2JH6 - chains C and D of the 3 polymer chains in the assembly; structure by X-ray diffraction, 2.21 A resolution.

== Chain C ==
Name: Thrombin light chain
Source organism: Homo sapiens
Notes: EC 3.4.21.5; fragment: light chain, residues 328-363
UniProtKB: P00734 (THRB_HUMAN); aligned to UniProt positions 336-349 over residues 1-14 (the alignment contains insertions or deletions, so no single offset holds)
Sequence (36 residues; numbered 1 to 17 plus 19 insertion-coded residues; the number before each row is that of its first residue; a row labelled like 14A-14K holds insertion residues (14A, then the next letters in order)):
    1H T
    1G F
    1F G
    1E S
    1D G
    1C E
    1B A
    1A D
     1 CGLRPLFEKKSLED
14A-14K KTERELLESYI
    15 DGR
Not modelled in the structure: 1H, 1G, 1F, 1E, 1D, 1C, 16-17

== Chain D ==
Name: Thrombin heavy chain
Source organism: Homo sapiens
Notes: EC 3.4.21.5; fragment: heavy chain, residues 364-622
UniProtKB: P00734 (THRB_HUMAN); the construct lacks a stretch of the UniProt sequence, so the offset changes along the chain: 16-37 = UniProt 364-385; 38-60 = UniProt 387-409; 61-77 = UniProt 419-435; 78-97 = UniProt 437-456; 7 more segments
Sequence (259 residues; row label = number of the first residue in the row; note: 1 number in that range is skipped by the numbering (no residue carries it; nothing is unmodelled there); a row labelled like 60A-60I holds insertion residues (60A, then the next letters in order)):
    16 IVEGSDAEIGMSPWQVMLFRKS
   37A P
    38 QELLCGASLISDRWVLTAAHCLL
60A-60I YPPWDKNFT
    61 ENDLLVRIGKHSRTRYE
   77A R
    78 NIEKISMLEKIYIHPRYNWR
   97A E
    98 NLDRDIALMKLKKPVAFSDYIHPVCLPDRETA
129A-129C ASL
   130 LQAGYKGRVTGWGNLKET
147A-147E WTANV
   148 GKGQPSVLQVVNLPIVERPVCKDSTRIRITDNMFCA
  184A G
   184 YKP
186A-186D DEGK
   187 RGDACEGDSGGPFVMKSP
204A-204B FN
   205 NRWYQMGIVSWGE
   219 GC
  221A D
   221 RDGKYGFYTHVFRLKKWIQKVIDQFGE
Not modelled in the structure: 147A-147E, 148-149, 247
Swiss-Prot annotation at these positions:
  - region: Ala183 to Val200 (High affinity receptor-binding region which is also known as the TP508 peptide)
  - active site (Charge relay system): His57, Asp102, Ser195
  - glycosylation: Asn60G (N-linked (GlcNAc...) (complex) asparagine)
Disulfide bonds: Cys42-Cys58, Cys168-Cys182, Cys191-Cys220
Ion coordination: Ca2+: Lys169, Thr172, Phe204A; Na+: Arg221, Lys224
Residues lining bound ligands: 894 (2-(5-chloro-2-thienyl)-N-{(3S)-1-[(1S)-1-methyl-2-morpholin-4-yl-2-oxoethyl]-2-oxopyrrolidin-3-yl}ethanesulfonamide): His57, Tyr60A, Trp60D, Leu99, Asp189, Ala190, Cys191, Glu192, Ser195, Val213, Ser214, Trp215, Gly216, Glu217, Gly219, Cys220, Gly226, Phe227, Tyr228

== How chain C and chain D interact ==
Contacting residue pairs (60):
  Cys1(C) - Pro120(D)
  Cys1(C) - Val121(D)
  Cys1(C) - Cys122(D)  disulfide
  Cys1(C) - Arg206(D)  hydrogen bond (backbone-side chain)
  Asp1A(C) - His119(D)  salt bridge
  Asp1A(C) - Arg206(D)
  Ala1B(C) - Arg206(D)  hydrogen bond (backbone-side chain)
  Gly2(C) - Trp29(D)
  Gly2(C) - Pro120(D)  hydrogen bond (backbone-backbone)
  Gly2(C) - Cys122(D)
  Gly2(C) - Arg206(D)
  Gly2(C) - Trp207(D)  hydrogen bond (backbone-backbone)
  Leu3(C) - His119(D)  hydrogen bond (backbone-side chain)
  Leu3(C) - Asn205(D)
  Leu3(C) - Arg206(D)
  Arg4(C) - Gly25(D)
  Arg4(C) - Met26(D)  hydrogen bond (side chain-backbone)
  Arg4(C) - Pro28(D)
  Arg4(C) - Trp29(D)
  Arg4(C) - Arg137(D)
  Arg4(C) - Trp207(D)
  Pro5(C) - Ser115(D)
  Pro5(C) - Asp116(D)
  Pro5(C) - His119(D)
  Leu6(C) - Asp116(D)
  Phe7(C) - Glu23(D)
  Phe7(C) - Ile24(D)
  Phe7(C) - Gly25(D)
  Phe7(C) - Met26(D)  hydrophobic
  Glu8(C) - Lys202(D)  salt bridge
  Glu8(C) - Asn205(D)
  Glu8(C) - Trp207(D)  hydrogen bond
  Asp14(C) - Glu23(D)
  Asp14(C) - Met26(D)
  Asp14(C) - Arg137(D)  salt bridge
  Asp14(C) - Trp207(D)
  Lys14A(C) - Glu23(D)  hydrogen bond (backbone-side chain)
  Thr14B(C) - Arg137(D)  hydrogen bond
  Thr14B(C) - Asn159(D)  hydrogen bond
  Glu14C(C) - Arg137(D)
  Glu14C(C) - Lys202(D)  salt bridge
  Glu14E(C) - Lys135(D)  salt bridge
  Glu14E(C) - Asn159(D)  hydrogen bond
  Glu14E(C) - Tyr184(D)  hydrogen bond
  Leu14F(C) - Lys135(D)
  Leu14F(C) - Gly136(D)
  Leu14F(C) - Asn159(D)
  Leu14F(C) - Trp207(D)  hydrophobic
  Leu14G(C) - Pro204(D)  hydrophobic
  Ser14I(C) - Gly133(D)
  Ser14I(C) - Tyr134(D)
  Ser14I(C) - Lys135(D)  hydrogen bond (side chain-backbone)
  Tyr14J(C) - Tyr134(D)  hydrophobic
  Tyr14J(C) - Lys135(D)  hydrogen bond (side chain-backbone)
  Tyr14J(C) - Met201(D)
  Tyr14J(C) - Lys202(D)
  Tyr14J(C) - Pro204(D)
  Ile14K(C) - Tyr134(D)
  Asp15(C) - Gln131(D)
  Asp15(C) - Tyr134(D)  hydrogen bond (backbone-side chain)
Also at the interface, not in a pair above, chain D (27 interface residues in all): Tyr117
Disulfides between the chains: Cys1(C)-Cys122(D)

== In short ==
21 residues of chain C and 27 residues of chain D are in contact; the contacts include 1 disulfide bond, 15
hydrogen bonds and 5 salt bridges. Polar pairs include Asp1A(C)-His119(D), Glu8(C)-Lys202(D) and
Glu14E(C)-Lys135(D). Bound to chain D: compound 894.
Chain C is Thrombin light chain and chain D is Thrombin heavy chain, both from Homo sapiens; the structure,
Human Thrombin Hirugen Inhibitor complex, was determined by X-ray diffraction, deposited together with 2JH0
and 2JH5.
